7EXF - chain B; structure by X-ray diffraction, 2.17 A resolution.

Chain B:
Name: Probable galactinol--sucrose galactosyltransferase 6
Organism: Arabidopsis thaliana
Notes: EC 2.4.1.82
UniProt: Q8RX87 (RFS6_ARATH); residue numbers follow UniProt; this construct covers 1-749
Sequence (749 residues; numbered 1 to 749; the number before each row is that of its first residue):
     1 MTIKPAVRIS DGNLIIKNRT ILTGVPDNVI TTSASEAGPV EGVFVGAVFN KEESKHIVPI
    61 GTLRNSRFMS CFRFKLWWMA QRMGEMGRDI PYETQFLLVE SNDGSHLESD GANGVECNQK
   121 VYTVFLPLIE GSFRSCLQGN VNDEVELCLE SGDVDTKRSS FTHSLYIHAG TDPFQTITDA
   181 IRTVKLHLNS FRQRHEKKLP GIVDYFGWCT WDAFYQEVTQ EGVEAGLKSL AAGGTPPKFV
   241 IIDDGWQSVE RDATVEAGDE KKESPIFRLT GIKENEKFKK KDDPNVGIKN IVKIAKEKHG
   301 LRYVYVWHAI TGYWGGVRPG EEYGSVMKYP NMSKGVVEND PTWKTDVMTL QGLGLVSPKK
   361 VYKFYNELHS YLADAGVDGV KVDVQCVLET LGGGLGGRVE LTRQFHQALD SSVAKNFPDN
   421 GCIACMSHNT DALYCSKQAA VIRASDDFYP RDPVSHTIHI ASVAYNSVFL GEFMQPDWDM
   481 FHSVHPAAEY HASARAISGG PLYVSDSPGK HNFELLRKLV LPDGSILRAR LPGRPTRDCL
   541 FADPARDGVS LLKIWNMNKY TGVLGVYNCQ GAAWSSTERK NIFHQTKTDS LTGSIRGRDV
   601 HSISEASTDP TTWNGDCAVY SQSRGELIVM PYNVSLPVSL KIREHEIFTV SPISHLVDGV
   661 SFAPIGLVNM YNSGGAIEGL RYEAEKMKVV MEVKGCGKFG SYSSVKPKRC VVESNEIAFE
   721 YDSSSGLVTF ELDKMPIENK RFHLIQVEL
Not modelled in the structure: 1-4, 103-119, 254-262
Sequence notes: conflict R302 (Lys in Q8RX87)
Residues lining bound ligands: beta-D-galactopyranose (GAL): W78, W211, D243, D244, W307, W314, K381, D383, C425, M426, R443, D447, D479, M480
What the authors report for this chain:
  - catalytic residues: D383, D447 (by similarity / conservation)
  - mutagenesis - D383A, D447A: abolished catalytic activity on raffinose
  - binding site for beta-D-galactopyranose: W78, D243, D244, W307, K381, D383, R443, D447, D479

Summary:
Chain B binds beta-D-galactopyranose. The paper reports catalytic residues D383 and D447; D383A and D447A
abolish catalytic activity on raffinose.
Chain B is Probable galactinol--sucrose galactosyltransferase 6 (Arabidopsis thaliana); the structure, Crystal
structure of wild-type from Arabidopsis thaliana complexed with Galactose, was determined by X-ray diffraction
together with 7EXG, 7EXH, 7EXJ, 7EXQ and 7EXR from the same study.
